7PIQ - chains a and 3 of the 54 polymer chains in the assembly; structure by electron microscopy, 9.70 A resolution (very low resolution: no residue pairs are listed; an interface is given only as per-side residue counts).

Chain a:
Molecule: 50S ribosomal protein L2
Organism: Mycoplasma pneumoniae M129
UniProtKB: P75577 (RL2_MYCPN); numbering as in UniProt (aligned over 1-287)
Amino-acid sequence (287 residues; each row starts with the number of its first residue):
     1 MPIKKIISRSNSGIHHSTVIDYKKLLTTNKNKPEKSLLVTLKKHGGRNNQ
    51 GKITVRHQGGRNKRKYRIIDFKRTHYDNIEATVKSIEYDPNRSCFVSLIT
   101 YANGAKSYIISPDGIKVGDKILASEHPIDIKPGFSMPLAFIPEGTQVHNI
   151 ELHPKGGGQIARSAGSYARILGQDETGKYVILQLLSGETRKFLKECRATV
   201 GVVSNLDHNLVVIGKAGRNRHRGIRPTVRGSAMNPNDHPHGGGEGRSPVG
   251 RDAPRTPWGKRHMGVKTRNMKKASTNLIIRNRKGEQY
Disordered / not traced: 1, 287

Chain 3:
Molecule: 23S ribosomal RNA
Organism: Mycoplasma pneumoniae M129
Sequence (2907 nucleotides; each row starts with the number of its first residue):
     1 UACAAUAAGUUACUAAGGGCUUAUGGUGGAUGCCUUGGCACUAAUAGGCG
    51 AUGAAGGACGUGUUAACCUGCGAUAAGCUUCGGGUAGGUGGUAAGAACCU
   101 CAGAUCCGGAGAUUUCCGAAUGGAGCAAUCCGGUAGUUGGAAACAGCUAU
   151 CAUUAAUUGAUGAAUAAAUAGUCAAUUAAAGCAAUACGUGGUGAAGUGAA
   201 ACAUCUCAGUAGCCACAGGAAAAGAAAACGAAUGUGAUUCCGUGUGUAGU
   251 GGCGAGCGAAAGCGGAACAGGCCAAACUUAUCAUUAGAUAGGGGUUGUAG
   301 GGCUUGCAAUGUGGACUUGAAAACGAUAGAAGAAGCUGUUGGAAAGCAGC
   351 GCGCAAAAGGGUGAUAGCCCCGUAUUUGAAAUUGUUUUCAUACCUAGCGA
   401 GAUCCCUGAGUAGCUCGGAAAACGUUAUUUUGAGUGAAUCUGCCCAGACC
   451 AUUGGGUAAGCCUAAAUACUAAUUAGUGACCGAUAGCGAAACAGUACCGU
   501 GAGGGAAAGGUGAAAAGAACCCAGAGAUGGGAGUGAAAUAGAUUCUGAAA
   551 CCAUAUGCCUACAACGUGUCAGAGCACAUUAAUGUGUGAUGGCGUGCGUU
   601 UUGAAGUAUGAGCCGGCGAGUUAUGAUAGCAAGCGUUAGUUAACCAGGAG
   651 AUGGGGAGCUGUAGCGAAAGCGAGUUUUAAAAGAGCGUUUGUUUGUUAUU
   701 AUAGACCCGAAACGGGUUGAGCUAGUCAUGAGCAGGUUGAAGGUUGAGUA
   751 ACAUCAACUGGAGGACCGAACCGACUCUCGUUGAAACGAUAGCGGAUGAC
   801 UUGUGAUUAGGGGUGAAAUUCCAAUCGAAAUCCGUGAUAGCUGGUUCUCG
   851 UCGAAAUAGCUUUAAGGCUAGCGUGAGAUCACAAAUAAGUGGAGGUAAAG
   901 CUACUGAAUGUAUGAUGGCGCCACCUAGGCGUACUGAAUACAAUUAAACU
   951 CUGAAUGCCAUUUAUUUUAUUCUCGCAGUCAGACAGUGGGGGAUAAGCUU
  1001 CAUUGUCAAGAGGGGAAGAGCCCAGAUCAUUAAAUAAGGUCCCCAAAAUA
  1051 UACUAAGUGGAAAAGGAUGUGAAAGUGCUAAAACAGCAAGGAUGUUGGCU
  1101 UAGAAGCAGCCAUCGUUUAAAGAGUGCGUAACAGCUCACUUGUCGAGUGU
  1151 UUUUGCGCCGAAGAUGUAACGGGGCUAAGUAUAUUACCGAAUUUAUGGAU
  1201 AAGAUUUAUAUCUUGUGGUAGACGAGCGUUGUAUUGGAGUUGAAGUCAAA
  1251 GCGUGAGCAUUGGUGGAUCCAAUACAAGUGAGAAUGCCGGCAUGAGUAAC
  1301 GCUUGGGAGUGAGAAUCUCCCAAACCGAUUGACUAAGGUUUCCUGGACCA
  1351 GGGUCGUCCUUCCAGGGUUAGUCUGGACCUAAGCUGAGGCUGAAAAGCGU
  1401 AGGCGAUGGACAACAGGUUAAUAUUCCUGUACUUACAGUUAGACUGAUGG
  1451 AGUGACAAAGAAGGUUUUCCACCCCCAUAAUUGGAUUUGGGGAUAAAUCA
  1501 UAAGGUGGUACAAUAGGCAAAUCCGUUGUGCAUAACAUUGAGUGAUGAUG
  1551 UCGAGUGAAUGAGUGAUCAAGUAGCGAAGGUGGUAUUAAUCAUGCUUUCA
  1601 AGAAAAGCUUCUAGGGUUAAUCUAGCUGUAACCAGUACCGAGAACGAACA
  1651 CACGUAGUCAAGGAGAGGAUCCUAAGGUUAGCGAGUGAACUAUAGCCAAG
  1701 GAACUCUGCAAAUUAACCCCGUAAGUUAGCGAGAAGGGGUGCUUAUGUAA
  1751 AAGUAAGCCGCAGUGAAGAACGAGGGGGGACUGUUUAACUAAAACACAAC
  1801 UCUAUGCCAAACCGUAAGGUGAUGUAUAUGGGGUGACACCUGCCCAGUGC
  1851 UGGAAGGUUAAAGAAGGAGGUUAGCGCAAGCGAAGCUUUUAACUGAAGCC
  1901 CCAGUGAACGGCGGCCGUAACUAUAACGGUCCUAAGGUAGCGAAAUUCCU
  1951 AGUCGGGUAAAUUCCGUCCCGCUUGAAUGGUGUAACCAUCUCUUGACUGU
  2001 CUCGGCUAUAGACUCGGUGAAAUCCAGGUACGGGUGAAGACACCCGUUAG
  2051 GCGCAACGGGACGGAAAGACCCCGUGAAGCUUUACUGUAGCUUAAUAUUG
  2101 AUCAGGACAUUAUCAUGUAGAGAAUAGGUAGGAGCAAUCGAUGCAAGUUC
  2151 GCUAGGACUUGUUGAUGCGAAAGGUGGAAUACUACCCUUGGUUGUGUGCU
  2201 GUUCUAAUUGGUAACUGUUAUCCAGUUUCAAGACAGUGUUAGGUGGGCAG
  2251 UUUGACUGGGGCGGUCGCCUCCUAAAAGGUAACGGAGGCGUACAAAGGUA
  2301 CCUUCAGUACGGUUGGAAAUCGUAUGUAGAGUGUAAUGGUGUAAGGGUGC
  2351 UUGACUGUGAGACAUACAGGUCGAACAGGUGAGAAAUCAGGUCAUAGUGA
  2401 UCCGGUGGUCCAGUAUGGAAUGGCCAUCGCUCAACGGAUAAAAGCUACUC
  2451 CGGGGAUAACAGGCUGAUACUGCCCAAGAGUUCAUAUCGACGGCAGUGUU
  2501 UGGCACCUCGAUGUCGACUCAUCUCAUCCUCGAGCUGAAGCAGGUUCGAA
  2551 GGGUUCGGCUGUUCGCCGAUUAAAGAGAUACGUGAGUUGGGUUCAAACCG
  2601 UCGUGAGACAGGUUGGUCCCUAUCUAUUGUGCCCGUAGGAAGAUUGAAGA
  2651 GUGUUGCUUCUAGUACGAGAGGACCGAAGCGAGGACACCUCUUAUGCUCC
  2701 AGUUGUAGCGCCAGCUGCACCGCUGGGUAGUAACGUGUCUAUUAGAUAAA
  2751 CGCUGAAAGCAUCUAAGUGUGAAACUAUCUCAAAGAUUAAUCUUCCCAUU
  2801 UCGCAAGAAAGUAAGAGCCGUCAAAGACGAUGACGUUGAUAGGUUACAGG
  2851 UGUAAGCAUAGUGAUAUGUUGAGCUGAGUAAUACUAAUUGCUCGAGGACU
  2901 UAUUGGA
Disordered / not traced: 1-7, 923-927, 1560-1569, 2901-2907

How chain a and chain 3 interact:
At this resolution (10 A) residue pairs are not listed: 148 residues of chain a and 125 of chain 3 lie at the interface.

Overview:
Chain a and chain 3 form an interface of 148 and 125 residues respectively.
Chain a is 50S ribosomal protein L2 and chain 3 is 23S ribosomal RNA, both from Mycoplasma pneumoniae M129;
the structure, 70S ribosome with A- and P-site tRNAs in pseudouridimycin-treated Mycoplasma pneumoniae cells,
was determined by electron microscopy together with 7OOC, 7OOD, 7P6Z, 7PAH, 7PAI, 7PAJ and 23 further entries
from the same study.
